PDB entry 7T50 | X-ray diffraction, 1.90 A resolution | chain A

== Chain A ==
Molecule: Molybdate-binding periplasmic protein ModA
From: Pseudomonas aeruginosa PA1
Amino-acid sequence (231 residues; numbered 21 to 251; the number before each row is that of its first residue):
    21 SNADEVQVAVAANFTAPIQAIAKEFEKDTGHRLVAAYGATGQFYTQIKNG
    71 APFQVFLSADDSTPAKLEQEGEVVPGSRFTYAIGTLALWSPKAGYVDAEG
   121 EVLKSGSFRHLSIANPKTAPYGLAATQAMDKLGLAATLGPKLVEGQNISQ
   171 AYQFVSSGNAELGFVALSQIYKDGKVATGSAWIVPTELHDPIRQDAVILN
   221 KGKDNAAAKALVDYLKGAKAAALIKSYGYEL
Unresolved in the structure: 21-24
Ligand contacts: Chromate (CQ4): Ala31, Ala32, Asn33, Gly58, Ala59, Thr60, Ala79, Thr138, Ala139, Pro140, Tyr141, Asn167, Ile168
Reported in the primary citation:
  - binding site for Chromate: Ala31, Ala32, Asn33, Ala59, Thr60, Ala79, Ala139, Pro140, Tyr141, Asn167, Ile168
  - contacts within the chain: Asn33-Tyr141 (hydrogen bond), Gly61-Thr138 (hydrogen bond)

== Overview ==
Bound to chain A: Chromate. The paper reports a binding site for Chromate at Ala31, Ala32 and Asn33 among
others; contacts within the chain involving Asn33, Tyr141 and Gly61 among others.
Chain A is Molybdate-binding periplasmic protein ModA (Pseudomonas aeruginosa PA1); the structure, Crystal
structure of the molybdate-binding periplasmic protein ModA from the bacteria Pseudomonsa aeruginosa in
chromate-bound form, was determined by X-ray diffraction (same publication as 7T4Z, 7T51 and 7T5A).
